7A5S - chains H and L of the 6 polymer chains in the assembly; structure by electron microscopy, 3.90 A resolution.

== Chain H ==
Name: CR3022 Fab Heavy Chain
From: Homo sapiens
Notes: antibody fragment or engineered binder
Chain sequence (256 residues; row label = number of the first residue in the row; numbers below 1 keep their minus sign (Met-18 is residue -18)):
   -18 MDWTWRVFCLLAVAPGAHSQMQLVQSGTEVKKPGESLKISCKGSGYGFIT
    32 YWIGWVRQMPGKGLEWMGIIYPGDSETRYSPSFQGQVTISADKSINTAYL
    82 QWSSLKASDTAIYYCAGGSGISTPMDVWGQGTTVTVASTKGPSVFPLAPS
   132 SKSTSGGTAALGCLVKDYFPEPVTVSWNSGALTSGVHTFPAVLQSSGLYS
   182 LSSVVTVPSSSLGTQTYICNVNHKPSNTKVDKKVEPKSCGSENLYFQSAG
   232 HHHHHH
Not modelled in the structure: -18 to 0, 221-237
Disulfide bonds: Cys22-Cys96, Cys144-Cys200

== Chain L ==
Name: CR3022 Fab Light Chain
From: Homo sapiens
Notes: antibody fragment or engineered binder
Chain sequence (240 residues; numbered -19 to 220; the number before each row is that of its first residue; numbers below 1 keep their minus sign (Met-19 is residue -19)):
   -19 MVLQTQVFISLLLWISGAYGDIQLTQSPDSLAVSLGERATINCKSSQSVL
    31 YSSINKNYLAWYQQKPGQPPKLLIYWASTRESGVPDRFSGSGSGTDFTLT
    81 ISSLQAEDVAVYYCQQYYSTPYTFGQGTKVEIKRTVAAPSVFIFPPSDEQ
   131 LKSGTASVVCLLNNFYPREAKVQWKVDNALQSGNSQESVTEQDSKDSTYS
   181 LSSTLTLSKADYEKHKVYACEVTHQGLSSPVTKSFNRGEC
Not modelled in the structure: -19 to 0, 219-220
Disulfide bonds: Cys23-Cys94, Cys140-Cys200

== Chain H / chain L interface ==
Pairs across the interface - 48 pairs, chain H then chain L:
  Gln39(H) - Gln44(L)  hydrogen bond
  Gly44(H) - Tyr93(L)
  Leu45(H) - Pro50(L)  hydrophobic
  Leu45(H) - Phe104(L)
  Trp47(H) - Pro101(L)  hydrophobic
  Trp47(H) - Tyr102(L)
  Arg59(H) - Thr100(L)
  Ser103(H) - Tyr97(L)
  Ser103(H) - Tyr98(L)  hydrogen bond (side chain-backbone)
  Ser103(H) - Tyr102(L)  hydrogen bond (backbone-side chain)
  Thr104(H) - Tyr97(L)
  Pro105(H) - Tyr42(L)
  Pro105(H) - Leu52(L)  hydrophobic
  Pro105(H) - Tyr55(L)  hydrophobic
  Pro105(H) - Tyr97(L)
  Met106(H) - Tyr42(L)  hydrogen bond (backbone-side chain)
  Met106(H) - Gln95(L)
  Trp109(H) - Tyr42(L)  hydrophobic
  Trp109(H) - Pro49(L)  hydrophobic
  Trp109(H) - Pro50(L)
  Gly110(H) - Pro49(L)
  Phe126(H) - Glu129(L)
  Pro127(H) - Ser127(L)
  Leu128(H) - Phe124(L)  hydrophobic
  Leu128(H) - Pro125(L)
  Leu128(H) - Gln130(L)
  Leu128(H) - Val139(L)  hydrophobic
  Ala129(H) - Phe124(L)
  Ser131(H) - Ile123(L)  hydrogen bond (side chain-backbone)
  Ala140(H) - Phe122(L)  hydrophobic
  Ala141(H) - Phe122(L)
  Ala141(H) - Phe124(L)
  Leu145(H) - Gln130(L)
  His168(H) - Asn144(L)
  His168(H) - Ser180(L)  hydrogen bond
  Thr169(H) - Thr170(L)
  Phe170(H) - Leu141(L)  hydrophobic
  Phe170(H) - Ser168(L)
  Phe170(H) - Thr170(L)
  Phe170(H) - Ser180(L)
  Phe170(H) - Ser182(L)
  Pro171(H) - Ser168(L)  hydrogen bond (backbone-side chain)
  Pro171(H) - Val169(L)
  Val173(H) - Gln166(L)
  Ser183(H) - Ser182(L)
  Val185(H) - Leu141(L)  hydrophobic
  Lys218(H) - Ser127(L)  hydrogen bond
  Lys218(H) - Asp128(L)
Interface residues without a listed pair, chain H (38 interface residues in all): Lys43, Ser61, Pro62, Tyr95, Ile102, Asp107, Gln111, Thr139, Leu142, Lys147, Leu174
Interface residues without a listed pair, chain L (38 interface residues in all): Tyr38, Ala40, Gln48, Glu61, Gln106, Ser133, Asn143

== In short ==
The chain H/chain L interface involves 38 residues from each chain, with 8 hydrogen bonds. Among the polar
pairs are Gln39(H)-Gln44(L), Ser103(H)-Tyr98(L) and Ser103(H)-Tyr102(L).
Here chain H is CR3022 Fab Heavy Chain and chain L is CR3022 Fab Light Chain, both from Homo sapiens. Entry
7A5S (Complex of SARS-CoV-2 spike and CR3022 Fab (Homogeneous Refinement)) was determined by electron
microscopy, deposited together with 7A5R.
